PDB entry 7PD2 | X-ray diffraction, 1.99 A resolution | chain A

== Chain A ==
Molecule: Thiazole biosynthesis protein ThiH
From: Thermosinus carboxydivorans Nor1
UniProt: A1HPQ5 (A1HPQ5_9FIRM); residue numbers follow UniProt; this construct covers 2-367
Amino-acid sequence (377 residues; numbered -9 to 367; the number before each row is that of its first residue; numbers below 1 keep their minus sign (Met-9 is residue -9)):
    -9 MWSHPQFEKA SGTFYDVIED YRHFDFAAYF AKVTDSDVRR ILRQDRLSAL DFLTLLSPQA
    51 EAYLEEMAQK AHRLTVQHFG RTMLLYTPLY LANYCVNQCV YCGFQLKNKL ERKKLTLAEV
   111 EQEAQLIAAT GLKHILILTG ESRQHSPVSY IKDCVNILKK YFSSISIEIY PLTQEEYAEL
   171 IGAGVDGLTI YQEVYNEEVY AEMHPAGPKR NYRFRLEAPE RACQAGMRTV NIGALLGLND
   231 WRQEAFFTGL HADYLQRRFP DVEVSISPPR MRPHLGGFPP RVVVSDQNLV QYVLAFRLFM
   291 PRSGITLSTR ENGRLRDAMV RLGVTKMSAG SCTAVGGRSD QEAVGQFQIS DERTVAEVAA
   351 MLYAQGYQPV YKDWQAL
Not modelled in the structure: -9 to 0
Sequence notes: initiating methionine (-9); expression tag (-8 to 1)
Ion coordination: 4Fe-4S cluster Fe: Cys85, Cys89, Cys92 (together with methionine)
Small-molecule neighbours:
  - 5'-deoxyadenosine (5AD): Tyr80, Tyr91, Cys92, Leu128, Glu158, Tyr181, Glu183, Arg205, Leu225, Arg260, Met261, Arg262, His264, Arg300, Gln336, Phe337
  - methionine (MET): Tyr80, Leu128, Thr129, Gly130, Glu131, Glu158, Ile159, Tyr160, Glu183, Lys199, Arg205, Gln336
  - 4Fe-4S cluster (SF4): Cys85, Asn87, Cys89, Tyr91, Cys92, Phe94, Gln95, Thr129, Gly130, Glu131, Lys199, Gln336
From the paper describing this entry:
  - binding site for sulfate ion: Glu158
  - conformationally variable residues (side-chain flip): Ser321
  - specificity-determining residues: Arg306 (by similarity / conservation)

== In short ==
Chain A binds 4Fe-4S cluster, 5'-deoxyadenosine and methionine. Cys85, Cys89 and Cys92 form the 4Fe-4S cluster
Fe site. From the paper: a binding site for sulfate ion at Glu158; the specificity determinant Arg306.
Chain A is Thiazole biosynthesis protein ThiH (Thermosinus carboxydivorans Nor1); the structure, Crystal
structure of the substrate-free radical SAM tyrosine lyase ThiH (2-iminoacetate synthase) from Thermosinus
carboxydivorans, was determined by X-ray diffraction.
